7PG4 - chains A and B of the 6 polymer chains in the assembly; structure by electron microscopy, 9.10 A resolution (very low resolution: no residue pairs are listed; an interface is given only as per-side residue counts).

[Chain A (and B)]
Protein: Isoform Short of Insulin receptor
From: Homo sapiens
Notes: EC 2.7.10.1; chain B of this document is another copy of the same molecule, construct and numbering; everything in this record applies to it too
Reference sequence: P06213 (INSR_HUMAN), isoform P06213-2; residues -26 to 1343 here correspond to UniProt positions 1-1370 (UniProt number = residue number + 27)
Chain sequence (1382 residues; row label = number of the first residue in the row; numbers below 1 keep their minus sign (Met-26 is residue -26)):
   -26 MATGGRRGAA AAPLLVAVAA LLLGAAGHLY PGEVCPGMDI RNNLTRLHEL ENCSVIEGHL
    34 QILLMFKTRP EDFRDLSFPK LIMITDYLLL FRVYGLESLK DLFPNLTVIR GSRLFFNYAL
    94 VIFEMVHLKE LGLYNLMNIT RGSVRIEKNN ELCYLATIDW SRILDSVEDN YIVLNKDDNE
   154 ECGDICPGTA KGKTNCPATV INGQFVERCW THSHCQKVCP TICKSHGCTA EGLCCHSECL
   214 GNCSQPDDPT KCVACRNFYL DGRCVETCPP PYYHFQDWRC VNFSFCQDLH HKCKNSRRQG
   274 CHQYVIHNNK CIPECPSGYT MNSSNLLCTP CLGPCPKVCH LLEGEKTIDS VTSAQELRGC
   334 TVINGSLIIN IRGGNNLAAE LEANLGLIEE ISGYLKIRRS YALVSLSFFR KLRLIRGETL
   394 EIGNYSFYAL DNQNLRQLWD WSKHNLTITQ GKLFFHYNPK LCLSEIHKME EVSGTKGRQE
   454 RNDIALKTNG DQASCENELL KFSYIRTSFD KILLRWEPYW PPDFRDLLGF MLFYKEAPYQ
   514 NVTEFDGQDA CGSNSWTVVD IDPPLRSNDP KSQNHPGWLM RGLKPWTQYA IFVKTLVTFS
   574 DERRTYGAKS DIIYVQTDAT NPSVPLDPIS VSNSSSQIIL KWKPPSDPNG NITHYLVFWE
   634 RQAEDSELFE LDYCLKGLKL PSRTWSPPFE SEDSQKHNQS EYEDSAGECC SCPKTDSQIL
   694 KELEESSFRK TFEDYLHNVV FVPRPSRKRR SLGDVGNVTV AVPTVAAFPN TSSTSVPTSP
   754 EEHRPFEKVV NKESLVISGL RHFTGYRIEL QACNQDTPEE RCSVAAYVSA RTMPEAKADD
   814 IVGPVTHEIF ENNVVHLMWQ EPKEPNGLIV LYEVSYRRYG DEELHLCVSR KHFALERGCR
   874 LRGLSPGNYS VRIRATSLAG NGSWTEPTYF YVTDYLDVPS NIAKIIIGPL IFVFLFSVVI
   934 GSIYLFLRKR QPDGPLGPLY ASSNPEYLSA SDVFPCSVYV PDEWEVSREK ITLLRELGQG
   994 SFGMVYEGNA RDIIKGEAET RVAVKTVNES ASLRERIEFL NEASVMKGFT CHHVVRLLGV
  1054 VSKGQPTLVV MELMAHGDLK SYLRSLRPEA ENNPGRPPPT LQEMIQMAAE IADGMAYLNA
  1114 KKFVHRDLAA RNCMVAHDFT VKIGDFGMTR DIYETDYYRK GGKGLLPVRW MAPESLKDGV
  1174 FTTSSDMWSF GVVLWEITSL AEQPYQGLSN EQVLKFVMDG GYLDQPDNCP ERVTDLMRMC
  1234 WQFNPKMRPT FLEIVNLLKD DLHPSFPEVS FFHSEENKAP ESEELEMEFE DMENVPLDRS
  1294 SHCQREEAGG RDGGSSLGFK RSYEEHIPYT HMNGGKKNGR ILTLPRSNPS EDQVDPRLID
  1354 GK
Unresolved in the structure: -26 to 0, 161-168, 449-450, 648-755, 790-792, 908-1355 (chain B: -26 to 0, 163-167, 173-176, 268-273, 540-545, 648-674, 719-755, 908-1355)
Disulfides: Cys8-Cys26, Cys126-Cys155, Cys159-Cys182, Cys169-Cys188, Cys192-Cys201, Cys196-Cys207, Cys208-Cys216, Cys212-Cys225, Cys228-Cys237, Cys241-Cys253, Cys259-Cys284, Cys266-Cys274, Cys288-Cys301, Cys304-Cys308, Cys312-Cys333, Cys435-Cys468, Cys647-Cys860, Cys786-Cys795
Differences from the reference sequence: expression tag (1344-1355)
Curated features (UniProtKB/Swiss-Prot):
  - region: Glu706 to Phe714 (Insulin-binding), Tyr972 (Important for interaction with IRS1, SHC1 and STAT5B)
  - site: Phe39 (Insulin-binding)
  - modified residue: Ser373 (Phosphoserine), Tyr374 (Phosphotyrosine), Ser380 (Phosphoserine), Tyr972 (Phosphotyrosine)
  - glycosylation (N-linked (GlcNAc...) asparagine): Asn16, Asn25, Asn78, Asn111, Asn215, Asn255, Asn295, Asn337, Asn397, Asn418, Asn514, Asn606, Asn624, Asn671

[How chain A and chain B interact]
At this resolution (9 A) residue pairs are not listed: 57 residues of chain A and 49 of chain B lie at the interface.
Disulfides between the chains: Cys524(A)-Cys524(B)

[In short]
Chain A and chain B form an interface of 57 and 49 residues respectively.
Both chains are Isoform Short of Insulin receptor (Homo sapiens). Entry 7PG4 (Low resolution Cryo-EM structure
of the full-length insulin receptor bound to 2 insulin, conf 3) was determined by electron microscopy together
with 7PG0, 7PG2 and 7PG3 from the same study.
